Entry 5YLS (X-ray diffraction, 3.00 A resolution); this record covers chains A and F of the 6 polymer chains in the assembly.

== Chain A ==
Name: Tubulin alpha-1B chain
Source organism: Sus scrofa
UniProt: Q2XVP4 (TBA1B_PIG); residue numbers follow UniProt; this construct covers 1-451
Amino-acid sequence (451 residues; numbered 1 to 451; the number before each row is that of its first residue):
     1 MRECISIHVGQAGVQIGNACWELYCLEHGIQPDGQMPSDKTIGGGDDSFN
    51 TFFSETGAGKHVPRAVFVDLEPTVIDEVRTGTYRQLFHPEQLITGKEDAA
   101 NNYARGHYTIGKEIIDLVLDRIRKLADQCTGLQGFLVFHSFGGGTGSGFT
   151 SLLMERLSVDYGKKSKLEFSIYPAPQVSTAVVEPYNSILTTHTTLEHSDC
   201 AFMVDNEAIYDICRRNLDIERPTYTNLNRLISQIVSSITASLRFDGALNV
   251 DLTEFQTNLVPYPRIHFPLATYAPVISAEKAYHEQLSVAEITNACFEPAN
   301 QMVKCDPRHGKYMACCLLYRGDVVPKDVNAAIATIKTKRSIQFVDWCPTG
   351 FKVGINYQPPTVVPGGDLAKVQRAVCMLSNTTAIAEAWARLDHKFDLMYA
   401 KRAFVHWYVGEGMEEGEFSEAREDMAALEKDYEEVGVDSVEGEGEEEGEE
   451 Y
Unresolved in the structure: 438-451
Curated features (UniProtKB/Swiss-Prot):
  - motif: Met1 to Cys4 (MREC motif)
  - active site: Glu254
  - binding site (GTP): Gly10, Gln11, Ala12, Gln15, Glu71, Ala99, Ser140, Gly143, Gly144, Thr145, Gly146, Thr179, Glu183, Asn206, Tyr224, Asn228, Leu252
  - binding site (Mg(2+)): Glu71
  - site: Tyr451 (Involved in polymerization)
  - modified residue: Lys40 (N6,N6,N6-trimethyllysine), Ser48 (Phosphoserine), Ser232 (Phosphoserine), Tyr282 (3'-nitrotyrosine), Arg339 (Omega-N-methylarginine), Ser439 (Phosphoserine), Glu443 (5-glutamyl polyglutamate), Glu445 (5-glutamyl polyglutamate), Tyr451 (3'-nitrotyrosine)
  - cross-link (Glycyl lysine isopeptide (Lys-Gly)): Lys326 (interchain with G-Cter in ubiquitin), Lys370 (interchain with G-Cter in ubiquitin)
Ion coordination: Ca2+: Asp39, Thr41, Gly44, Glu55
Small-molecule neighbours:
  - GTP (guanosine-5'-triphosphate): Gly10, Gln11, Ala12, Gln15, Ile16, Asp69, Asp98, Ala99, Ala100, Asn101, Ser140, Gly142, Gly143, Gly144, Thr145, Gly146, Ile171, Pro173, Val177, Ser178, Thr179, Glu183, Asn206, Tyr224, Leu227, Asn228, Ile231
  - Y50 (E-3-(3-azanyl-4-methoxy-phenyl)-1-(5-methoxy-2,2-dimethyl-chromen-8-yl)prop-2-en-1-one): Thr179, Ala180, Val181
From the paper describing this entry:
  - binding site for Y50: Thr179

== Chain F ==
Name: Tubulin tyrosine ligase
Source organism: Gallus gallus
UniProt: E1BQ43 (E1BQ43_CHICK); numbering as in UniProt (aligned over 1-378)
Amino-acid sequence (384 residues; numbered 1 to 384; the number before each row is that of its first residue):
     1 MYTFVVRDENSSVYAEVSRLLLATGQWKRLRKDNPRFNLMLGERNRLPFG
    51 RLGHEPGLVQLVNYYRGADKLCRKASLVKLIKTSPELSESCTWFPESYVI
   101 YPTNLKTPVAPAQNGIRHLINNTRTDEREVFLAAYNRRREGREGNVWIAK
   151 SSAGAKGEGILISSEASELLDFIDEQGQVHVIQKYLEKPLLLEPGHRKFD
   201 IRSWVLVDHLYNIYLYREGVLRTSSEPYNSANFQDKTCHLTNHCIQKEYS
   251 KNYGRYEEGNEMFFEEFNQYLMDALNTTLENSILLQIKHIIRSCLMCIEP
   301 AISTKHLHYQSFQLFGFDFMVDEELKVWLIEVNGAPACAQKLYAELCQGI
   351 VDVAISSVFPLADTGQKTSQPTSIFIKLHHHHHH
Unresolved in the structure: 104-125, 150-160, 248-251, 363-371, 381-384
Construct notes: expression tag (379-384)
Small-molecule neighbours: AMP-PCP (ACP; phosphomethylphosphonic acid adenylate ester): Lys74, Ile148, Gln183, Lys184, Tyr185, Leu186, Lys198, Asp200, Arg202, Arg222, His239, Leu240, Thr241, Asn242, Asp318, Met320, Ile330, Glu331, Asn333

== Chain A / chain F interface ==
Pairs across the interface - 24 pairs, chain A then chain F:
  Gln176(A) with Pro56(F)
  Glu207(A) with His54(F), salt bridge
  Glu297(A) with His306(F)
  Pro298(A) with Leu307(F), hydrophobic
  Lys304(A) with His54(F); His308(F)
  Cys305(A) with His308(F)
  Asp306(A) with Leu307(F)
  Arg308(A) with Pro300(F), hydrogen bond (side chain-backbone); Ala301(F), hydrogen bond (side chain-backbone); Ile302(F); Ser303(F), hydrogen bond (side chain-backbone); Leu307(F)
  His309(A) with Arg66(F), hydrogen bond (side chain-backbone); Gly67(F); Ala301(F), hydrogen bond (side chain-backbone)
  Lys338(A) with Pro300(F)
  Ser340(A) with Ala301(F)
  Glu386(A) with Gly50(F); Arg66(F), salt bridge
  Arg390(A) with Gly50(F); His54(F), hydrogen bond
  His393(A) with Arg51(F)
  Glu433(A) with Arg46(F), salt bridge
Other interface residues (no listed pair), chain A (17 interface residues in all): Pro175, Lys394
Other interface residues (no listed pair), chain F (18 interface residues in all): Asp33, Gly53, Glu55, Glu299

== In short ==
17 residues of chain A face 18 of chain F across their interface, with 6 hydrogen bonds and 3 salt bridges.
Polar pairs include Glu207(A)-His54(F), Glu386(A)-Arg66(F) and Glu433(A)-Arg46(F). Bound to chain A: GTP and
compound Y50. Chain F binds AMP-PCP. From the paper: a binding site for Y50 at Thr179(A).
Here chain A is Tubulin alpha-1B chain (Sus scrofa) and chain F is Tubulin tyrosine ligase (Gallus gallus).
Entry 5YLS (Crystal structure of T2R-TTL-Y50 complex) was determined by X-ray diffraction, deposited together
with 5XIW, 5YL2, 5YLJ and 5XP3.
